4YA2 - chains V and W of the 34 polymer chains in the assembly; structure by X-ray diffraction, 2.70 A resolution.

# Chain V
Protein: Proteasome subunit beta type-2
From: Saccharomyces cerevisiae S288c
Notes: EC 3.4.25.1
UniProt: P25043 (PSB2_YEAST); residues 1-232 here correspond to UniProt positions 30-261 (UniProt number = residue number + 29)
Sequence (232 residues; numbered 1 to 232; the number before each row is that of its first residue):
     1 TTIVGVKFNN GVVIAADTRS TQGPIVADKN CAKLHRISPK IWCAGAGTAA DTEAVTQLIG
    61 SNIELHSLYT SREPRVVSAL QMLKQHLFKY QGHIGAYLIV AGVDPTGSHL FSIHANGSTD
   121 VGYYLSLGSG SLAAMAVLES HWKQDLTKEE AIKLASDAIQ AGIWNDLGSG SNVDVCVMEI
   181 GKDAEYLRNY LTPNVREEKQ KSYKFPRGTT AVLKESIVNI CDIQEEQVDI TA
Disordered / not traced: 223-232
Construct notes: engineered mutation N116 (His145 in P25043)
Swiss-Prot annotation at these positions:
  - active site: T1 (Nucleophile)
Bound ions: Mg2+: I163, D166, S169 (shared with 1 residue of chain L)

# Chain W
Protein: Proteasome subunit beta type-3
From: Saccharomyces cerevisiae S288c
Notes: EC 3.4.25.1
UniProt: P25451 (PSB3_YEAST); residues 0-204 here correspond to UniProt positions 1-205 (UniProt number = residue number + 1)
Sequence (205 residues; each row starts with the number of its first residue; numbering starts at 0):
     0 MSDPSSINGG IVVAMTGKDC VAIACDLRLG SQSLGVSNKF EKIFHYGHVF LGITGLATDV
    60 TTLNEMFRYK TNLYKLKEER AIEPETFTQL VSSSLYERRF GPYFVGPVVA GINSKSGKPF
   120 IAGFDLIGCI DEAKDFIVSG TASDQLFGMC ESLYEPNLEP EDLFETISQA LLNAADRDAL
   180 SGWGAVVYII KKDEVVKRYL KMRQD
Disordered / not traced: 0
Swiss-Prot annotation at these positions:
  - modified residue: S30 (Phosphoserine)
  - cross-link: K69 (Glycyl lysine isopeptide (Lys-Gly) (interchain with G-Cter in ubiquitin))
Bound ions: Mg2+: D204 (shared with 3 residues of chain K)

# How chain V and chain W interact
Residue-residue contacts (62; chain V residue first):
  I25(V) with D143(W); F146(W), hydrophobic
  V26(V) with F146(W)
  A27(V) with D130(W)
  D28(V) with D130(W); E131(W)
  K29(V) with E150(W), salt bridge
  A49(V) with C128(W), hydrophobic
  A50(V) with Y95(W); I126(W), hydrophobic; C128(W)
  D51(V) with Y95(W), hydrogen bond; R98(W), salt bridge
  A54(V) with Y95(W)
  Y90(V) with F99(W), hydrophobic
  H93(V) with R98(W), hydrogen bond (backbone-side chain); F99(W)
  R196(V) with E150(W), salt bridge
  K199(V) with S151(W); Y153(W), hydrogen bond (side chain-backbone)
  S202(V) with E154(W), hydrogen bond
  Y203(V) with S151(W); L152(W), hydrophobic; E154(W)
  K204(V) with E154(W); D161(W)
  F205(V) with L152(W), hydrophobic; E164(W); Q168(W)
  R207(V) with E160(W), salt bridge; D161(W), salt bridge
  G208(V) with E164(W), hydrogen bond (backbone-side chain)
  T209(V) with E164(W); Q168(W)
  T210(V) with E164(W), hydrogen bond; S167(W); Q168(W), hydrogen bond; L199(W)
  A211(V) with L199(W); K200(W), hydrogen bond (backbone-backbone)
  V212(V) with F163(W), hydrophobic; Y198(W)
  L213(V) with Y198(W), hydrogen bond (backbone-backbone); L199(W); K200(W)
  K214(V) with K196(W); R197(W); Y198(W), hydrogen bond (backbone-backbone)
  E215(V) with V195(W); K196(W); R197(W), salt bridge
  S216(V) with V195(W); K196(W), hydrogen bond (backbone-backbone)
  I217(V) with E193(W); V194(W)
  V218(V) with H44(W); Y187(W), hydrophobic; V194(W), hydrogen bond (backbone-backbone); K196(W)
  N219(V) with H44(W)
  I220(V) with G46(W)
  D222(V) with K74(W), salt bridge
Interface residues without a listed pair, chain V (35 interface residues in all): T48, I94, P206
Interface residues without a listed pair, chain W (38 interface residues in all): H47, F49, L157, E158, T165, L171

# Summary
35 residues of chain V and 38 residues of chain W are in contact; the contacts include 12 hydrogen bonds and 7
salt bridges. Among the polar pairs are K29(V)-E150(W), D51(V)-R98(W) and R196(V)-E150(W). Curated annotation
(UniProt) lists active-site residue T1(V) on chain V.
Here chain V is Proteasome subunit beta type-2 and chain W is Proteasome subunit beta type-3, both from
Saccharomyces cerevisiae S288c. Entry 4YA2 (Yeast 20S proteasome beta2-H116N mutant in complex with Ac-LAE-ep)
was determined by X-ray diffraction, deposited together with 4Y69, 4Y6A, 4Y6V, 4Y6Z, 4Y70, 4Y74 and 34 further
entries.
